PDB entry 6DZT | electron microscopy, 2.99 A resolution | chains C and J of the 12 polymer chains in the assembly

# Chain C
Name: Histone H2A
Source organism: Drosophila melanogaster
UniProt: P84051 (H2A_DROME); residues 1-124 here = UniProt positions 1-124
Sequence (124 residues; row label = number of the first residue in the row):
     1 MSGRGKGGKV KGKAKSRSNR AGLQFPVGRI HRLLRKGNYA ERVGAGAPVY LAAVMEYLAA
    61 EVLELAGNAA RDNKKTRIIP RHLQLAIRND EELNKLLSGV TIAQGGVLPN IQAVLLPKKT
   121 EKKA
Unresolved in the structure: 1-12, 119-124
Curated features (UniProtKB/Swiss-Prot):
  - modified residue: Ser2 (N-acetylserine), Lys36 (N6-succinyllysine), Gln104 (N5-methylglutamine), Thr120 (Phosphothreonine)
  - cross-link: Lys119 (Glycyl lysine isopeptide (Lys-Gly) (interchain with G-Cter in ubiquitin))

# Chain J
Molecule: 147-nt DNA strand
Sequence (147 nucleotides; numbered 1 to 147; the number before each row is that of its first residue):
     1 ATCGAGAATC CCGGTGCCGA GGCCGCTCAA TTGGTCGTAG ACAGCTCTAG CACCGCTTAA
    61 ACGCACGTAC GCGCTGTCCC CCGCGTTTTA ACCGCCAAGG GGATTACTCC CTAGTCTCCA
   121 GGCACGTGTC AGATATATAC ATCCGAT

# Chain C / chain J interface
Contacting residue pairs (15):
  Lys13(C) with DA120(J), salt bridge to the phosphate
  Arg29(C) with DG122(J), phosphate contact; DC123(J), salt bridge to the phosphate
  Arg42(C) with DT112(J), hydrogen bond to the sugar; DA113(J), phosphate contact
  Val43(C) with DT112(J), sugar contact; DA113(J), hydrogen bond to the phosphate
  Gly44(C) with DT112(J), phosphate contact
  Ala45(C) with DT112(J), phosphate contact
  Lys75(C) with DG132(J), phosphate contact; DA133(J), salt bridge to the phosphate
  Thr76(C) with DA131(J), hydrogen bond to the phosphate; DG132(J), hydrogen bond to the phosphate
  Arg77(C) with DA131(J), sugar contact; DG132(J), hydrogen bond to the phosphate
Interface residues without a listed pair, chain C (13 interface residues in all): Ser16, His31, Arg35, Glu41
Interface residues without a listed pair, chain J (10 interface residues in all): DC111, DG121

# Overview
Chain C and chain J form an interface of 13 and 10 residues respectively, with 5 hydrogen bonds and 3 salt
bridges. Polar contacts include Arg42(C)-DT112(J), Val43(C)-DA113(J) and Thr76(C)-DA131(J).
Chain C is Histone H2A (Drosophila melanogaster) and chain J is a 147-nt DNA strand; the structure, Cryo-EM
structure of nucleosome in complex with a single chain antibody fragment, was determined by electron
microscopy together with 6E0C, 6E0P and 6O1D from the same study.
